Entry 5A4F (X-ray diffraction, 1.25 A resolution); this record covers chains L and S of the 4 polymer chains in the assembly.

Chain L:
Molecule: Hydrogenase-1 large chain
Source organism: Escherichia coli str. K-12 substr. MC4100
Notes: EC 1.12.99.6; fragment: catalytic domain, residues 1-582
Reference sequence: P0ACD8 (MBHL_ECOLI); numbering as in UniProt (aligned over 1-582)
Sequence (582 residues; row label = number of the first residue in the row):
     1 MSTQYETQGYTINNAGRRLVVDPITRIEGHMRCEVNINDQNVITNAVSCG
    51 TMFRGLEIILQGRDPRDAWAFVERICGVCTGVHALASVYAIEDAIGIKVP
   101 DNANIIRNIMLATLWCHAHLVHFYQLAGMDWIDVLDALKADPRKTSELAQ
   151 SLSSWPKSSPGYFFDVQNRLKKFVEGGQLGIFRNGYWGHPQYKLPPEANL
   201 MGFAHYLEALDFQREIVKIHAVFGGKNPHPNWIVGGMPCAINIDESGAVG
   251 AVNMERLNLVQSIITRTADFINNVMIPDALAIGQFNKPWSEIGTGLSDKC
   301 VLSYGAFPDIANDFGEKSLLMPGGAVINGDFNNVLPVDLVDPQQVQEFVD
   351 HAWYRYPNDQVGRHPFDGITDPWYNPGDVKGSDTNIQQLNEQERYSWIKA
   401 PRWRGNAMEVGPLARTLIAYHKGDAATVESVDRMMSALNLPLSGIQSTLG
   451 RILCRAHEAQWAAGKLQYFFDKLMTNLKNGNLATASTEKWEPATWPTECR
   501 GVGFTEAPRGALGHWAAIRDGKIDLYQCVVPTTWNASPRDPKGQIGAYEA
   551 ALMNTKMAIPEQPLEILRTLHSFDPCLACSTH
Unresolved in the structure: 1
Construct notes: engineered mutation Ala-118 (Asp in P0ACD8)
Modified positions: Cys-79 (S-hydroxycysteine; CSO)
Swiss-Prot annotation at these positions:
  - binding site (Ni(2+)): Cys-76, Cys-79, Cys-576, Cys-579
Bound ions: Mg2+: Glu-57, Cys-528, His-582; Ni2+: Cys-76, Cys-79, Cys-576, Cys-579; carbonmonoxide-(dicyano) iron Fe: Cys-79, Cys-579 (together with Ni2+)
Small-molecule neighbours: carbonmonoxide-(dicyano) iron (FCO): Cys-79, Val-82, His-83, Ala-507, Pro-508, Arg-509, Leu-512, Val-530, Pro-531, Thr-532, Cys-576, Cys-579

Chain S:
Molecule: Hydrogenase-1 small chain
Source organism: Escherichia coli str. K-12 substr. MC4100
Notes: EC 1.12.99.6
Reference sequence: P69739 (MBHS_ECOLI); residues 1-327 here correspond to UniProt positions 46-372 (UniProt number = residue number + 45)
Sequence (335 residues; each row starts with the number of its first residue):
     1 LENKPRIPVVWIHGLECTCCTESFIRSAHPLAKDVILSLISLDYDDTLMA
    51 AAGTQAEEVFEDIITQYNGKYILAVEGNPPLGEQGMFCISSGRPFIEKLK
   101 RAAAGASAIIAWGTCASWGCVQAARPNPTQATPIDKVITDKPIIKVPGCP
   151 PIPDVMSAIITYMVTFDRLPDVDRMGRPLMFYGQRIHDKCYRRAHFDAGE
   201 FVQSWDDDAARKGYCLYKMGCKGPTTYNACSSTRWNDGVSFPIQSGHGCL
   251 GCAENGFWDRGSFYSRVVDIPQMGTHSTADTVGLTALGVVAAAVGVHAVA
   301 SAVDQRRRHNQQPTETEHQPGNEDKQARSHHHHHH
Unresolved in the structure: 1-3, 268-335
Construct notes: expression tag (328-335)
Swiss-Prot annotation at these positions:
  - binding site ([4Fe-4S] cluster): Cys-17, Cys-20, Cys-115, Cys-149, His-187, Cys-190, Cys-215, Cys-221
  - binding site ([3Fe-4S] cluster): Cys-230, Cys-249, Cys-252
Bound ions: fe4-s3 cluster Fe: Cys-17, Cys-19, Cys-20, Glu-76, Cys-115, Cys-120, Cys-149; 4Fe-4S cluster Fe: His-187, Cys-190, Cys-215, Cys-221; 3Fe-4S cluster Fe: Cys-230, Cys-249, Cys-252
Small-molecule neighbours:
  - 3Fe-4S cluster (F3S): Ile-186, Thr-226, Asn-228, Cys-230, Trp-235, Phe-241, Pro-242, Cys-249, Leu-250, Gly-251, Cys-252, Ala-253
  - fe4-s3 cluster (SF3): Glu-16, Cys-17, Thr-18, Cys-19, Cys-20, Thr-21, Glu-76, Gly-113, Thr-114, Cys-115, Cys-120, Gly-148, Cys-149, Pro-150
  - 4Fe-4S cluster (SF4): Ile-186, His-187, Cys-190, Arg-192, Arg-193, Phe-196, Cys-215, Leu-216, Tyr-217, Cys-221, Gly-223, Pro-224, Ile-243

Interface between chain L and chain S:
Residue-residue contacts (204):
  Val-21(L) with Gly-53(S)
  Asp-22(L) with Gly-53(S); Glu-57(S); Ser-91(S), hydrogen bond (backbone-side chain); Gly-92(S), hydrogen bond (side chain-backbone)
  Pro-23(L) with Asp-46(S); Ala-52(S); Gly-53(S), hydrogen bond (backbone-backbone); Ser-91(S)
  Thr-25(L) with Asp-46(S); Met-49(S); Ala-51(S), hydrogen bond (side chain-backbone); Ala-52(S)
  Arg-26(L) with Asp-46(S), hydrogen bond (backbone-backbone); Thr-47(S); Leu-48(S); Met-49(S), hydrogen bond (side chain-backbone); Ala-50(S), hydrogen bond (side chain-backbone)
  Glu-28(L) with Cys-17(S); Thr-18(S), hydrogen bond
  His-30(L) with His-13(S), hydrogen bond (side chain-backbone); Gly-14(S), hydrogen bond (side chain-backbone); Cys-88(S)
  Arg-32(L) with Gly-92(S)
  Thr-51(L) with Phe-87(S); Cys-88(S); Ile-89(S), hydrogen bond (backbone-backbone)
  Met-52(L) with Leu-15(S), hydrophobic; Glu-16(S); Phe-87(S)
  Phe-53(L) with Leu-15(S); Phe-87(S), hydrogen bond (backbone-backbone); Thr-129(S)
  Arg-54(L) with Glu-16(S); Cys-17(S); Gln-122(S); Pro-128(S); Thr-129(S)
  Gly-55(L) with Pro-128(S)
  Leu-56(L) with Val-121(S), hydrophobic
  Ile-58(L) with Pro-126(S), hydrophobic; Pro-128(S), hydrophobic
  Ile-59(L) with Val-121(S); Gln-122(S); Ala-124(S); Arg-125(S); Pro-126(S); Pro-128(S)
  Arg-63(L) with Ala-124(S); Arg-125(S), hydrogen bond (side chain-backbone); Trp-258(S), hydrogen bond (side chain-backbone); Asp-259(S), salt bridge
  Asp-64(L) with Ser-262(S)
  Arg-66(L) with Tyr-264(S)
  Asp-67(L) with Ser-262(S), hydrogen bond; Phe-263(S), hydrogen bond (side chain-backbone); Tyr-264(S)
  Trp-69(L) with His-247(S); Tyr-264(S), hydrogen bond
  Ala-70(L) with Trp-258(S); Phe-263(S), hydrophobic
  Phe-71(L) with Val-121(S), hydrophobic; Trp-258(S), hydrophobic; Phe-263(S), hydrophobic
  Arg-74(L) with Cys-17(S); Val-121(S); Cys-149(S), hydrogen bond (side chain-backbone); Trp-258(S)
  Ile-75(L) with Cys-17(S)
  Cys-76(L) with Cys-17(S)
  Gly-77(L) with Cys-17(S), hydrogen bond (backbone-backbone); Glu-22(S)
  Val-78(L) with Glu-22(S)
  His-117(L) with Glu-22(S); Arg-26(S), hydrogen bond
  Leu-126(L) with Thr-47(S)
  Met-129(L) with Leu-48(S); Ala-50(S)
  Arg-169(L) with Asp-34(S), salt bridge; Leu-37(S); Ser-38(S), hydrogen bond
  Phe-173(L) with Arg-6(S), hydrogen bond (backbone-side chain); Ile-36(S); Leu-37(S)
  Gln-178(L) with Pro-5(S); Arg-6(S), hydrogen bond (side chain-backbone); Ser-41(S)
  Gly-180(L) with Leu-42(S); Asp-43(S)
  Ile-181(L) with Leu-42(S), hydrogen bond (backbone-backbone); Leu-48(S); Met-49(S); Ala-50(S), hydrogen bond (backbone-backbone)
  Arg-183(L) with Asp-43(S), salt bridge; Ala-51(S); Val-59(S); Asp-62(S), salt bridge; Ile-63(S)
  Asn-184(L) with Ala-51(S); Gln-55(S), hydrogen bond (side chain-backbone); Glu-58(S), hydrogen bond; Val-59(S)
  Tyr-186(L) with Ala-50(S); Ala-51(S); Ala-52(S), hydrogen bond (side chain-backbone); Gln-55(S), hydrogen bond
  Trp-187(L) with Ala-50(S), hydrophobic
  Leu-210(L) with Lys-33(S)
  Asp-211(L) with Leu-31(S); Lys-33(S), salt bridge
  Gln-213(L) with Ile-25(S), hydrogen bond (side chain-backbone); Arg-26(S), hydrogen bond
  Arg-214(L) with Arg-26(S); Ser-27(S); Ala-28(S); Leu-31(S)
  Val-217(L) with Arg-26(S); Asn-236(S)
  Lys-218(L) with Asn-236(S); Asp-237(S), salt bridge; Val-239(S)
  Ala-221(L) with Asn-236(S); Val-239(S), hydrophobic; Ser-240(S), hydrogen bond (backbone-side chain); Ser-245(S), hydrogen bond (backbone-side chain)
  Val-222(L) with Val-239(S), hydrophobic; Ser-245(S), hydrogen bond (backbone-side chain)
  Gly-225(L) with Trp-235(S); Ser-240(S); Phe-241(S), hydrogen bond (backbone-backbone); Pro-242(S); Ser-245(S), hydrogen bond (backbone-side chain)
  Lys-226(L) with Cys-149(S), hydrogen bond (side chain-backbone); Pro-150(S); Trp-235(S); Asn-236(S); Pro-242(S)
  Asn-227(L) with Arg-26(S), hydrogen bond; Trp-235(S); Asn-236(S), hydrogen bond (backbone-side chain)
  Pro-228(L) with Cys-19(S); Glu-22(S); Ser-23(S); Pro-150(S)
  His-229(L) with Cys-17(S), hydrogen bond; Cys-19(S); Cys-149(S)
  Asn-231(L) with Pro-242(S); His-247(S); Leu-250(S)
  Trp-232(L) with His-247(S); Tyr-264(S)
  Ile-233(L) with Trp-205(S), hydrophobic; His-247(S); Tyr-264(S)
  Pro-238(L) with Ser-245(S); Gly-246(S); His-247(S)
  Cys-239(L) with Ser-245(S), hydrogen bond (backbone-backbone)
  Ala-240(L) with Asp-206(S); Ala-210(S)
  Ile-241(L) with Arg-211(S)
  Asn-242(L) with Arg-211(S), hydrogen bond (side chain-backbone)
  Ser-246(L) with Lys-212(S)
  Gly-247(L) with Arg-211(S); Lys-212(S)
  Gly-250(L) with Arg-192(S), hydrogen bond (backbone-side chain); Ala-210(S); Lys-212(S); Gly-213(S), hydrogen bond (backbone-backbone)
  Ala-251(L) with Arg-211(S)
  Arg-256(L) with Val-239(S), hydrogen bond (side chain-backbone); Gln-244(S)
  Leu-259(L) with Val-239(S), hydrophobic
  Pro-372(L) with Phe-87(S), hydrophobic
  Trp-373(L) with Glu-83(S)
  Tyr-374(L) with Glu-83(S), hydrogen bond (backbone-side chain); Met-86(S)
  Asp-383(L) with Gln-84(S); Met-86(S)
  Thr-384(L) with Gln-84(S); Met-86(S); Gly-92(S); Arg-93(S); Pro-94(S)
  Asn-385(L) with Gly-92(S); Arg-93(S), hydrogen bond
  Ile-386(L) with Met-86(S), hydrophobic; Gly-92(S), hydrogen bond (backbone-backbone)
  Trp-397(L) with Met-86(S), hydrogen bond (side chain-backbone); Phe-87(S), hydrophobic
  Leu-482(L) with Arg-211(S)
  Ala-483(L) with Asp-206(S); Arg-211(S)
  Thr-484(L) with Asp-206(S), hydrogen bond (backbone-side chain)
  Ala-485(L) with Trp-205(S), hydrophobic; Asp-206(S)
  Thr-487(L) with Trp-205(S)
  Trp-490(L) with Trp-205(S); Tyr-264(S), hydrophobic
  Glu-561(L) with Gln-55(S), hydrogen bond (backbone-side chain)
  Pro-563(L) with Gln-55(S)
  Leu-567(L) with Ala-52(S), hydrophobic
  Ala-578(L) with Glu-16(S)
Interface residues without a listed pair, chain L (98 interface residues in all): Val-20, Ile-27, Gly-29, Val-121, Gln-125, Phe-182, Gly-185, Leu-207, Phe-223, Gly-224, Trp-353, Gln-387, Gln-562
Interface residues without a listed pair, chain S (88 interface residues in all): Tyr-44, Thr-54, Ala-56, Gln-66, Tyr-67, Ser-90, Ser-204

Summary:
The interface between chain L and chain S involves 98 residues on one side and 88 on the other; the contacts
include 51 hydrogen bonds and 6 salt bridges. Polar pairs include Arg-63(L)/Asp-259(S), Arg-169(L)/Asp-34(S)
and Arg-183(L)/Asp-43(S). Chain L binds carbonmonoxide-(dicyano) iron.
Here chain L is Hydrogenase-1 large chain and chain S is Hydrogenase-1 small chain, both from Escherichia coli
str. K-12 substr. MC4100. Entry 5A4F (The mechanism of Hydrogen Activation by NiFe-hydrogenases) was
determined by X-ray diffraction (same publication as 5A4I, 5A4M, 5ADU and 4UE3).
